PDB entry 3AOI | X-ray diffraction, 4.30 A resolution (low resolution: residue-level contacts below are approximate; hydrogen-bond / salt-bridge calls are withheld) | chains C and D of the 8 polymer chains in the assembly

== Chain C ==
Molecule: DNA-directed RNA polymerase subunit beta
Organism: Thermus thermophilus
Notes: EC 2.7.7.6
UniProt: Q8RQE9 (RPOB_THET8); residues 1-1119 here = UniProt positions 1-1119
Chain sequence (1119 residues; row label = number of the first residue in the row):
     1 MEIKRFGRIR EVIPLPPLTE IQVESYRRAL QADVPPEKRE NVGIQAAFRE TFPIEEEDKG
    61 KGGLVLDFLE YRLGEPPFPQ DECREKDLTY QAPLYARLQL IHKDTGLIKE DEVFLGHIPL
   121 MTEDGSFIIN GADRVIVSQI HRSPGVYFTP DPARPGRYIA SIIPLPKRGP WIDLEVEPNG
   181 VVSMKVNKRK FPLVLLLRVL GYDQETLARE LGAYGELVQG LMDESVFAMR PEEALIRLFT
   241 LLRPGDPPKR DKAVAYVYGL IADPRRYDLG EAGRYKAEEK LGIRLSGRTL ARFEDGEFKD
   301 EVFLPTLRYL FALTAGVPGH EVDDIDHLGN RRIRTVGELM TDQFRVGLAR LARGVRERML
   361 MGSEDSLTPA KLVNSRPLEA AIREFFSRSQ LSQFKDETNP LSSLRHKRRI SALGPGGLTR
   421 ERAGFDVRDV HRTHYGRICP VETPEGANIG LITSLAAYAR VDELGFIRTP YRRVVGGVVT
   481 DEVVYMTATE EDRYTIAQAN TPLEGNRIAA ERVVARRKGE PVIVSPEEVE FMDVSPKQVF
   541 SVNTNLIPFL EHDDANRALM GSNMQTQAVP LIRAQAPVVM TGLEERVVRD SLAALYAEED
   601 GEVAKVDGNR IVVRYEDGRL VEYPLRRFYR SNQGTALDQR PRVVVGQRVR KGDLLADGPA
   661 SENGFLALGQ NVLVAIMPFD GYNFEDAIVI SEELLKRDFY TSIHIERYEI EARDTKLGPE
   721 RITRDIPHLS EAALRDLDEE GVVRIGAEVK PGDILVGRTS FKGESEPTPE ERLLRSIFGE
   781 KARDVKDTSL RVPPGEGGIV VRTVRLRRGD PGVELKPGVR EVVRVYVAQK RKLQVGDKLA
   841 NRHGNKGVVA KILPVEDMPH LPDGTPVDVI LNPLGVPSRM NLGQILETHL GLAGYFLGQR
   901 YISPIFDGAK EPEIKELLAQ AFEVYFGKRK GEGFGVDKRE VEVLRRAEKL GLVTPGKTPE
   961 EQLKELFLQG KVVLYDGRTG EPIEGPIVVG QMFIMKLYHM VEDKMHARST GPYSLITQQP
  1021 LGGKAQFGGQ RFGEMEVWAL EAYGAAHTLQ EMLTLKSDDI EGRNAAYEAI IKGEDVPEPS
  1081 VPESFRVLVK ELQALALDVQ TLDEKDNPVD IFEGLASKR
Disordered / not traced: 57-62, 763-785, 1113-1119

== Chain D ==
Molecule: DNA-directed RNA polymerase subunit beta'
Organism: Thermus thermophilus
Notes: EC 2.7.7.6
UniProt: Q8RQE8 (RPOC_THET8); residues 1-1524 here = UniProt positions 1-1524
Chain sequence (1524 residues; row label = number of the first residue in the row):
     1 MKKEVRKVRI ALASPEKIRS WSYGEVEKPE TINYRTLKPE RDGLFDERIF GPIKDYECAC
    61 GKYKRQRFEG KVCERCGVEV TKSIVRRYRM GHIELATPAA HIWFVKDVPS KIGTLLDLSA
   121 TELEQVLYFS KYIVLDPKGA ILNGVPVEKR QLLTDEEYRE LRYGKQETYP LPPGVDALVK
   181 DGEEVVKGQE LAPGVVSRLD GVALYRFPRR VRVEYVKKER AGLRLPLAAW VEKEAYKPGE
   241 ILAELPEPYL FRAEEEGVVE LKELEEGAFL VLRREDEPVA TYFLPVGMTP LVVHGEIVEK
   301 GQPLAEAKGL LRMPRQVRAA QVEAEEEGET VYLTLFLEWT EPKDYRVQPH MNVVVPEGAR
   361 VEAGDKIVAA IDPEEEVIAE AEGVVHLHEP ASILVVKARV YPFEDDVEVS TGDRVAPGDV
   421 LADGGKVKSD VYGRVEVDLV RNVVRVVESY DIDARMGAEA IQQLLKELDL EALEKELLEE
   481 MKHPSRARRA KARKRLEVVR AFLDSGNRPE WMILEAVPVL PPDLRPMVQV DGGRFATSDL
   541 NDLYRRLINR NNRLKKLLAQ GAPEIIIRNE KRMLQEAVDA LLDNGRRGAP VTNPGSDRPL
   601 RSLTDILSGK QGRFRQNLLG KRVDYSGRSV IVVGPQLKLH QCGLPKRMAL ELFKPFLLKK
   661 MEEKGIAPNV KAARRMLERQ RDIKDEVWDA LEEVIHGKVV LLNRAPTLHR LGIQAFQPVL
   721 VEGQSIQLHP LVCEAFNADF DGDQMAVHVP LSSFAQAEAR IQMLSAHNLL SPASGEPLAK
   781 PSRDIILGLY YITQVRKEKK GAGLEFATPE EALAAHERGE VALNAPIKVA GRETSVGRLK
   841 YVFANPDEAL LAVAHGIVDL QDVVTVRYMG KRLETSPGRI LFARIVAEAV EDEKVAWELI
   901 QLDVPQEKNS LKDLVYQAFL RLGMEKTARL LDALKYYGFT FSTTSGITIG IDDAVIPEEK
   961 KQYLEEADRK LLQIEQAYEM GFLTDRERYD QILQLWTETT EKVTQAVFKN FEENYPFNPL
  1021 YVMAQSGARG NPQQIRQLCG LRGLMQKPSG ETFEVPVRSS FREGLTVLEY FISSHGARKG
  1081 GADTALRTAD SGYLTRKLVD VTHEIVVREA DCGTTNYISV PLFQPDEVTR SLRLRKRADI
  1141 EAGLYGRVLA REVEVLGVRL EEGRYLSMDD VHLLIKAAEA GEIQEVPVRS PLTCQTRYGV
  1201 CQKCYGYDLS MARPVSIGEA VGIVAAQSIG EPGTQLTMRT FHTGGVAGAA DITQGLPRVI
  1261 ELFEARRPKA KAVISEIDGV VRIEETEEKL SVFVESEGFS KEYKLPKEAR LLVKDGDYVE
  1321 AGQPLTRGAI DPHQLLEAKG PEAVERYLVE EIQKVYRAQG VKLHDKHIEI VVRQMMKYVE
  1381 VTDPGDSRLL EGQVLEKWDV EALNERLIAE GKTPVAWKPL LMGVTKSALS TKSWLSAASF
  1441 QNTTHVLTEA AIAGKKDELI GLKENVILGR LIPAGTGSDF VRFTQVVDQK TLKAIEEARK
  1501 EAVEAKERPA ARRGVKREQP GKQA
Disordered / not traced: 56-84, 216-345, 527-537, 1238-1250, 1500-1524
Ion coordination: Mg2+: Asp739 (shared with 1 residue of chain Q); Zn2+: Cys1112, Cys1194, Cys1204

== Interface between chain C and chain D ==
Pairs across the interface (320; chain C residue first):
  Phe425(C) - Lys1079(D)
  Phe425(C) - Ala1082(D)
  Phe425(C) - Asp1083(D)
  Arg428(C) - Arg1078(D)
  Asp429(C) - Arg1078(D)
  Asp429(C) - Lys1079(D)
  Val430(C) - Ser1074(D)
  Val430(C) - His1075(D)
  Val430(C) - Arg1078(D)
  Arg432(C) - Lys1047(D)
  Arg432(C) - Pro1048(D)
  Arg432(C) - Phe1053(D)
  Arg432(C) - Phe1071(D)
  Tyr435(C) - Phe1071(D)
  Cys439(C) - Arg1078(D)
  Pro440(C) - Ser1074(D)
  Pro440(C) - Arg1078(D)
  Thr443(C) - Arg1078(D)
  Gly446(C) - Ala1085(D)
  Ala447(C) - Ala1085(D)
  Ile449(C) - Arg1078(D)
  Ile449(C) - Gly1081(D)
  Ile449(C) - Ala1082(D)
  Gly450(C) - Arg1078(D)
  Gln498(C) - Val1067(D)
  Gln498(C) - Leu1068(D)
  Asn500(C) - Thr1066(D)
  Asn500(C) - Val1067(D)
  Arg516(C) - Leu1068(D)
  Glu520(C) - Lys1047(D)
  Pro521(C) - Phe1053(D)
  Pro521(C) - Leu1068(D)
  Val539(C) - Val1067(D)
  Val539(C) - Phe1071(D)
  Phe540(C) - Tyr1070(D)
  Leu550(C) - Tyr1070(D)
  Glu551(C) - Gly1064(D)
  Glu551(C) - Leu1065(D)
  His552(C) - Phe1061(D)
  His552(C) - Arg1062(D)
  His552(C) - Glu1063(D)
  His552(C) - Gly1064(D)
  Asp553(C) - Phe1061(D)
  Asp553(C) - Tyr1070(D)
  Asp554(C) - Phe1061(D)
  Asp554(C) - Tyr1070(D)
  Ala555(C) - Tyr1070(D)
  Ala558(C) - Tyr1070(D)
  Ile676(C) - Ile947(D)
  Ile676(C) - Thr948(D)
  Met677(C) - Thr943(D)
  Pro678(C) - Asp784(D)
  Pro678(C) - Ser942(D)
  Pro678(C) - Thr943(D)
  Pro678(C) - Ile947(D)
  Phe679(C) - Thr943(D)
  Asp680(C) - Pro635(D)
  Asp680(C) - Gln636(D)
  Asp680(C) - Phe939(D)
  Asp680(C) - Thr943(D)
  Gly681(C) - Val633(D)
  Gly681(C) - Pro635(D)
  Tyr682(C) - Val633(D)
  Tyr682(C) - Pro635(D)
  Asn683(C) - Asp784(D)
  Phe684(C) - Val633(D)
  Phe684(C) - Pro730(D)
  Phe684(C) - Cys733(D)
  Phe684(C) - Ser782(D)
  Phe684(C) - Asp784(D)
  Phe684(C) - Ile785(D)
  Phe684(C) - Phe939(D)
  Glu685(C) - Cys733(D)
  Glu685(C) - Ala738(D)
  Glu685(C) - Arg783(D)
  Asp686(C) - Asp739(D)
  Asp686(C) - Phe740(D)
  Ala687(C) - Val633(D)
  Gln834(C) - Gln724(D)
  Val835(C) - Val632(D)
  Val835(C) - Ser725(D)
  Lys838(C) - Asp741(D)
  Lys838(C) - Gly742(D)
  Lys846(C) - Asp741(D)
  Gly847(C) - Phe740(D)
  Val848(C) - Phe740(D)
  Val848(C) - Asp741(D)
  Val848(C) - Gly742(D)
  Val849(C) - Val632(D)
  Ala850(C) - Val632(D)
  Ala850(C) - Val633(D)
  Asn872(C) - Asp784(D)
  Pro873(C) - Ile947(D)
  Pro873(C) - Ile949(D)
  Leu874(C) - Arg783(D)
  Leu874(C) - Asp784(D)
  Leu874(C) - Leu787(D)
  Leu874(C) - Met1023(D)
  Leu874(C) - Arg1029(D)
  Val876(C) - Ile949(D)
  Pro877(C) - Ile949(D)
  Pro877(C) - Leu1020(D)
  Pro877(C) - Met1023(D)
  Pro877(C) - Gln1034(D)
  Ser878(C) - Arg1029(D)
  Ser878(C) - Gln1034(D)
  Met880(C) - Gln1037(D)
  Met880(C) - Phe1061(D)
  Leu882(C) - Leu1038(D)
  Leu882(C) - Phe1061(D)
  Leu882(C) - Arg1062(D)
  Ile885(C) - Ile949(D)
  Ile885(C) - Gly950(D)
  Ile885(C) - Ile951(D)
  Leu886(C) - Ile951(D)
  His889(C) - Gly950(D)
  His889(C) - Ile951(D)
  Phe906(C) - Leu1065(D)
  Phe906(C) - Thr1066(D)
  Phe906(C) - Val1067(D)
  Phe906(C) - Tyr1070(D)
  Glu911(C) - Ile951(D)
  Glu911(C) - Asp952(D)
  Glu911(C) - Arg1062(D)
  Lys915(C) - Asp952(D)
  Arg946(C) - Arg796(D)
  Arg946(C) - Asp859(D)
  Arg946(C) - Gln861(D)
  Lys949(C) - Arg796(D)
  Lys949(C) - Lys828(D)
  Lys949(C) - Asp859(D)
  Leu950(C) - Phe1017(D)
  Gln969(C) - Asp952(D)
  Lys971(C) - Asp953(D)
  Ile983(C) - Thr943(D)
  Ile983(C) - Thr944(D)
  Ile983(C) - Gly946(D)
  Glu984(C) - Thr944(D)
  Glu984(C) - Ser945(D)
  Glu984(C) - Gly946(D)
  Pro986(C) - Gly946(D)
  Ile987(C) - Gly946(D)
  Ile987(C) - Ile947(D)
  Ile987(C) - Thr948(D)
  Val988(C) - Thr948(D)
  Val988(C) - Ile949(D)
  Val1001(C) - Val630(D)
  Asp1003(C) - Arg628(D)
  Lys1004(C) - Arg628(D)
  Lys1004(C) - Ser629(D)
  Lys1004(C) - Val630(D)
  Lys1004(C) - Gln744(D)
  Met1005(C) - Arg628(D)
  Met1005(C) - Ser629(D)
  Met1005(C) - Met648(D)
  Met1005(C) - Gln724(D)
  His1006(C) - Gly627(D)
  His1006(C) - Arg628(D)
  His1006(C) - Met648(D)
  Ala1007(C) - Ser626(D)
  Ala1007(C) - Glu651(D)
  Arg1008(C) - Asp624(D)
  Arg1008(C) - Tyr625(D)
  Arg1008(C) - Ser626(D)
  Arg1008(C) - Glu651(D)
  Ser1009(C) - Asp624(D)
  Ser1009(C) - Tyr625(D)
  Ser1009(C) - Glu651(D)
  Ser1009(C) - Lys654(D)
  Thr1010(C) - Asp624(D)
  Thr1010(C) - Tyr625(D)
  Tyr1013(C) - Asp624(D)
  Gln1019(C) - Lys621(D)
  Gln1019(C) - Arg622(D)
  Pro1020(C) - Arg622(D)
  Gly1029(C) - Arg622(D)
  Gly1029(C) - Val623(D)
  Gly1029(C) - Ser626(D)
  Gln1030(C) - Arg622(D)
  Gln1030(C) - Val623(D)
  Gln1030(C) - Ser626(D)
  Gln1030(C) - Gly627(D)
  Gln1030(C) - Arg628(D)
  Gln1030(C) - Ala746(D)
  Arg1031(C) - Leu619(D)
  Arg1031(C) - Lys621(D)
  Arg1031(C) - Arg622(D)
  Phe1032(C) - Lys621(D)
  Gly1033(C) - Leu619(D)
  Glu1034(C) - Arg1096(D)
  Met1035(C) - Thr707(D)
  Met1035(C) - Ser1091(D)
  Glu1036(C) - Asn703(D)
  Glu1036(C) - Thr707(D)
  Glu1036(C) - Ile713(D)
  Trp1038(C) - Val1099(D)
  Trp1038(C) - Ile1223(D)
  Ala1039(C) - Thr707(D)
  Ala1039(C) - Arg710(D)
  Ala1039(C) - Ile713(D)
  Ala1039(C) - Gln1227(D)
  Leu1040(C) - Ile713(D)
  Glu1041(C) - Ala1220(D)
  Glu1041(C) - Ile1223(D)
  Glu1041(C) - Leu1462(D)
  Ala1042(C) - Arg710(D)
  Ala1042(C) - Ala1220(D)
  Ala1042(C) - Ile1223(D)
  Ala1042(C) - Val1224(D)
  Ala1042(C) - Gln1227(D)
  Tyr1043(C) - Arg710(D)
  Tyr1043(C) - Leu711(D)
  Tyr1043(C) - Ile713(D)
  Tyr1043(C) - Gln714(D)
  Tyr1043(C) - Gln762(D)
  Tyr1043(C) - Met763(D)
  Tyr1043(C) - Asn768(D)
  Gly1044(C) - Gln762(D)
  Gly1044(C) - Gly1475(D)
  Gly1044(C) - Thr1476(D)
  Ala1045(C) - Glu758(D)
  Ala1045(C) - Met763(D)
  Ala1046(C) - Glu758(D)
  Ala1046(C) - Leu1471(D)
  Ala1046(C) - Ile1472(D)
  Ala1046(C) - Thr1476(D)
  Ala1046(C) - Gly1477(D)
  His1047(C) - Phe754(D)
  His1047(C) - Glu758(D)
  His1047(C) - Leu1471(D)
  His1047(C) - Thr1476(D)
  Thr1048(C) - Leu701(D)
  Thr1048(C) - Ala755(D)
  Thr1048(C) - Glu758(D)
  Thr1048(C) - Met763(D)
  Leu1049(C) - Ile1472(D)
  Gln1050(C) - Gly1469(D)
  Gln1050(C) - Leu1471(D)
  Glu1051(C) - Pro750(D)
  Glu1051(C) - Leu751(D)
  Glu1051(C) - Ser752(D)
  Glu1051(C) - Ala755(D)
  Met1052(C) - Val623(D)
  Thr1054(C) - Gly1469(D)
  Lys1056(C) - Arg622(D)
  Lys1056(C) - Val623(D)
  Lys1056(C) - Asp624(D)
  Lys1056(C) - Val749(D)
  Lys1056(C) - Leu751(D)
  Ser1057(C) - Arg622(D)
  Ile1060(C) - Arg87(D)
  Tyr1067(C) - Pro655(D)
  Tyr1067(C) - Arg674(D)
  Ile1070(C) - Tyr625(D)
  Ile1070(C) - Pro655(D)
  Ile1070(C) - Phe656(D)
  Ile1070(C) - Lys659(D)
  Ile1071(C) - Lys659(D)
  Ile1071(C) - Val670(D)
  Lys1072(C) - Lys659(D)
  Gly1073(C) - Lys659(D)
  Asp1075(C) - Ser753(D)
  Val1076(C) - Leu751(D)
  Val1076(C) - Ser752(D)
  Pro1082(C) - Leu1468(D)
  Pro1082(C) - Gly1469(D)
  Glu1083(C) - Arg87(D)
  Glu1083(C) - Tyr88(D)
  Ser1084(C) - Asn617(D)
  Phe1085(C) - Leu1468(D)
  Arg1086(C) - Tyr88(D)
  Leu1088(C) - Phe614(D)
  Leu1088(C) - Ile1467(D)
  Lys1090(C) - Met90(D)
  Lys1090(C) - Leu520(D)
  Glu1091(C) - Ile606(D)
  Glu1091(C) - Leu607(D)
  Glu1091(C) - Arg613(D)
  Leu1092(C) - Ile10(D)
  Leu1092(C) - Leu1447(D)
  Gln1093(C) - Trp21(D)
  Ala1094(C) - Leu582(D)
  Ala1094(C) - Leu603(D)
  Leu1095(C) - His101(D)
  Leu1095(C) - Trp103(D)
  Leu1095(C) - Leu582(D)
  Ala1096(C) - Ala11(D)
  Ala1096(C) - Leu12(D)
  Ala1096(C) - Ala13(D)
  Ala1096(C) - His101(D)
  Ala1096(C) - Phe104(D)
  Leu1097(C) - Ile10(D)
  Leu1097(C) - Ala11(D)
  Leu1097(C) - Trp103(D)
  Leu1097(C) - Leu1447(D)
  Leu1097(C) - Ala1451(D)
  Asp1098(C) - Arg9(D)
  Asp1098(C) - Ile10(D)
  Asp1098(C) - Ala11(D)
  Asp1098(C) - Leu12(D)
  Asp1098(C) - Lys17(D)
  Asp1098(C) - Trp21(D)
  Val1099(C) - Val8(D)
  Val1099(C) - Arg9(D)
  Val1099(C) - Ile10(D)
  Gln1100(C) - Val8(D)
  Gln1100(C) - Arg9(D)
  Thr1101(C) - Val5(D)
  Thr1101(C) - Lys7(D)
  Leu1102(C) - Arg6(D)
  Leu1102(C) - Lys7(D)
  Leu1102(C) - Arg9(D)
  Asp1103(C) - Lys3(D)
  Glu1104(C) - Lys3(D)
  Glu1104(C) - Arg6(D)
  Glu1104(C) - Lys7(D)
  Asp1106(C) - Lys7(D)
  Phe1112(C) - Val85(D)
  Phe1112(C) - Tyr88(D)
  Phe1112(C) - Arg89(D)
Also at the interface, not in a pair above, chain C (157 interface residues in all): His431, His434, Gly519, Asn556, Gly836, Lys910, Leu968, Arg978, Gly985, Gly1011, Gly1028, Leu1053, Glu1061, Arg1063, Val1087, Val1109, Asp1110
Also at the interface, not in a pair above, chain D (175 interface residues in all): Lys2, Glu4, Pro518, Pro521, Leu524, Leu618, Gly620, Leu652, Leu658, His709, His748, Ala759, Tyr791, Glu798, Asp862, Tyr936, Thr940, Pro1019, Ala1028, Gly1030, Val1055, Ile1072, Ala1077, Leu1086, Thr1095, Thr1448, Val1466

== Overview ==
The interface between chain C and chain D involves 157 residues on one side and 175 on the other. Cys1112(D),
Cys1194(D) and Cys1204(D) coordinate Zn2+.
Here chain C is DNA-directed RNA polymerase subunit beta and chain D is DNA-directed RNA polymerase subunit
beta', both from Thermus thermophilus. Entry 3AOI (RNA polymerase-Gfh1 complex (Crystal type 2)) was
determined by X-ray diffraction (same publication as 3AOH).
